Entry 4WJW (X-ray diffraction, 2.59 A resolution); this record covers chains A and B of the 3 polymer chains in the assembly.

[Chain A]
Protein: Chitin biosynthesis protein CHS5
Organism: Saccharomyces cerevisiae
Reference sequence: Q12114 (CHS5_YEAST); residues 1-77 here = UniProt positions 1-77
Chain sequence (77 residues; each row starts with the number of its first residue):
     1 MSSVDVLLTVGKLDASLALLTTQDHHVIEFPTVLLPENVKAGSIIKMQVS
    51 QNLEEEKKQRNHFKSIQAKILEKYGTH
Unresolved in the structure: 1-3, 13-17, 49

[Chain B]
Protein: Chitin biosynthesis protein CHS6
Organism: Saccharomyces cerevisiae
Reference sequence: P40955 (CHS6_YEAST); numbering as in UniProt (aligned over 1-746)
Chain sequence (761 residues; each row starts with the number of its first residue):
     1 MNLFWPSETKKQNEIPGGDYTPGNSPSVQKGYQFLNRDIFKSCPRIMERQ
    51 FGECLHNRTHLIKDLISSGNVGLGPIEIVHMSYLNKHEKEEFGEYFYVTG
   101 IEVSGPAMPVEFLEVLKSSKRISKNISNNIILTYCCFNFFSNLDIRIRYD
   151 ADDTFQTTAIDCNKETTDLTMTEKMWEETFASSVIRAIITNTNPELKPPG
   201 LVECPFYVGKDTISSCKKIIELLCRFLPRSLNCGWDSTKSMQATIVNNYL
   251 MYSLKSFIAITPSLVDFTIDYLKGLTKKDPIHDIYYKTAMITILDHIETK
   301 ELDMITILNETLDPLLSLLNDLPPRDADSARLMNCMSDLLNIQTNFLLNR
   351 GDYELALGVSNTSTELALDSFESWYNLARCHIKKEEYEKALFAINSMPRL
   401 RKNDGHLETMYSRFLTSNYYKKPLNGTREHYDLTAMEFTNLSGTLRNWKE
   451 DELKRQIFGRIAMINEKKIGYTKEIWDDIAIKLGPICGPQSVNLINYVSP
   501 QEVKNIKNINLIARNTIGKQLGWFSGKIYGLLMEIVNKIGWNGLLNIRTE
   551 AFMMETEFYQASNNIIDENGHIPMESRKKRFCEGWLDDLFLDLYQDLKLS
   601 KISLSNKDEKHSGLEWELLGLIMLRTWHWEDAVACLRTSIVARFDPVSCQ
   651 QLLKIYLQPPKNIQEVTLLDTDTIISLLIKKISYDCRYYNYCQIFNLQLL
   701 EKLCNELGTHILRNKILLQPSIGDEIMVMIDAMLAWIADLDHTVQPGTEN
   751 LYFQGHHHHHH
Unresolved in the structure: 1-30, 400-412, 555-581, 744-761
Differences from the reference sequence: expression tag (747-761)
Curated features (UniProtKB/Swiss-Prot):
  - region: Leu-734 to Pro-746 (CHS5-binding)
From the paper describing this entry:
  - mutagenesis - F34A, F34A/R713A, F34A/D731A, K210A, C216A/K217D/K218D, S237A, S253A, T516A, G540A/W541A, R548E/F552A, C582A/W585A/D587K, S612A, R637A/T638A, D672A, R713A, R713A/V728D, R713A/D731A, D724A, D724A/D731A, V728D, V728E, V728E/A735E, V728R, V728R/A735R, V728W, D731A, A735E, A735R, A735W: unchanged localization

[Interface between chain A and chain B]
Pairs across the interface (26):
  Gln-59(A) with Glu-365(B)
  Arg-60(A) with Leu-319(B); Asn-320(B)
  Phe-63(A) with Leu-312(B); Leu-316(B), hydrophobic; Leu-340(B), hydrophobic; Thr-362(B)
  Lys-64(A) with Asp-313(B), salt bridge; Leu-316(B)
  Ile-66(A) with Gly-358(B); Val-359(B), hydrophobic
  Gln-67(A) with Asn-309(B); Leu-312(B); Leu-340(B); Gln-343(B), hydrogen bond
  Ile-70(A) with Gln-343(B); Val-359(B), hydrophobic
  Leu-71(A) with Asn-309(B)
  Lys-73(A) with Asp-352(B), salt bridge
  Tyr-74(A) with Leu-302(B); Ile-305(B); Phe-346(B), hydrophobic; Leu-347(B), hydrophobic; Asp-352(B), hydrogen bond
  Gly-75(A) with Leu-302(B); Thr-306(B)
Interface residues without a listed pair, chain A (12 interface residues in all): Lys-69
Interface residues without a listed pair, chain B (21 interface residues in all): Glu-301, Arg-350, Leu-355

[Overview]
Chain A and chain B form an interface of 12 and 21 residues respectively; the contacts include 2 hydrogen
bonds and 2 salt bridges. Among the polar pairs are Lys-64(A)/Asp-313(B), Lys-73(A)/Asp-352(B) and
Gln-67(A)/Gln-343(B). The paper reports that F34A, F34A/R713A and F34A/D731A of chain B, among others, leave
localization unchanged; 29 substitutions were tested in all.
Chain A is Chitin biosynthesis protein CHS5 and chain B is Chitin biosynthesis protein CHS6, both from
Saccharomyces cerevisiae; the structure, Crystal Structure of the Chs5-Chs6 Exomer Cargo Adaptor Complex Bound
to portion of Chs3, was determined by X-ray diffraction.
